PDB entry 1MMF | X-ray diffraction, 2.50 A resolution | chains A and B of the 3 polymer chains in the assembly

# Chain A
Name: glycerol dehydrase alpha subunit
Source organism: Klebsiella pneumoniae
Notes: EC 4.2.1.30
UniProtKB: Q59476 (Q59476_KLEPN); residues 1-555 here = UniProt positions 1-555
Sequence (555 residues; each row starts with the number of its first residue):
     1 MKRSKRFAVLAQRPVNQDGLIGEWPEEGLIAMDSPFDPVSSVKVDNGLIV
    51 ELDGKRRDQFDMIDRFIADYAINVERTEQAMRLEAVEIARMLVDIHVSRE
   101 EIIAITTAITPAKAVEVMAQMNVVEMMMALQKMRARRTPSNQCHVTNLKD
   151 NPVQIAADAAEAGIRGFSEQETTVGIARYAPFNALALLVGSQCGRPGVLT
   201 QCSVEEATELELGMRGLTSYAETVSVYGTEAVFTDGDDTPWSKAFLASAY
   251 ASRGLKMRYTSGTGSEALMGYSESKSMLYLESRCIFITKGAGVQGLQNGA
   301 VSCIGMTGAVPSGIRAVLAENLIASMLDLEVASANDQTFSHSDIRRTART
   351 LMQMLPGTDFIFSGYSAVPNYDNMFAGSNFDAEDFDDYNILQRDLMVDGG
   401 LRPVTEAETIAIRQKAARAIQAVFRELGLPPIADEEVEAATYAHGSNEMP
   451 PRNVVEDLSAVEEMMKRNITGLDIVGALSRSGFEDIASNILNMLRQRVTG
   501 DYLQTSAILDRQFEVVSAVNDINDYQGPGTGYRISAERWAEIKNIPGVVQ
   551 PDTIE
Not modelled in the structure: 553-555
Ion coordination: K+: Gln142, Glu171, Glu222, Gln297, Ser363
Residues lining bound ligands: cobalamin (B12): Thr173, Val174, Gly175, Ala177, Ser203, Val204, Glu205, Glu206, Thr223, Ser225, Tyr227, Asp235, Gly236, Leu268, Met269, Ser302, Cys303, Gln337, Met374, Phe375, Ala376

# Chain B
Name: glycerol dehydrase beta subunit
Source organism: Klebsiella pneumoniae
Notes: EC 4.2.1.30
UniProtKB: O08505 (O08505_KLEPN); aligned to UniProt positions 2-195 over residues 1-194 (the alignment contains insertions or deletions, so no single offset holds)
Sequence (194 residues; each row starts with the number of its first residue):
     1 VQQTTQIQPSFTLKTREGGVASADERADEVVIGVGPAFDKHQHHTLIDMP
    51 HGAILKELIAGVEEEGLHARVVRILRTSDVSFMAWDAANLSGSGIGIGIQ
   101 SKGTTVIHQRDLLPLSNLELFSQAPLLTLETYRQIGKNAARYARKESPSP
   151 VPVVNDQMVRPKFMAKAALFHIKETKHVVQDAEPVTLHIDLVRE
Not modelled in the structure: 1-10, 192-194
Differences from the reference sequence: conflict Val1 (Met in O08505)
Residues lining bound ligands: cobalamin (B12): Leu46, Asp79, Val80, Ser81, Lys102, Thr104, Val106, Leu115, Asn117, Leu120, Phe121, Ser122, Gln123, Ala124, Pro125, Val159, Arg160, Phe163, Met164, Ala167

# Chain A / chain B interface
Pairs across the interface - 63 pairs, chain A then chain B:
  Asp18(A) - Pro161(B)
  Gly19(A) - Pro161(B)  hydrogen bond (backbone-backbone)
  Trp24(A) - Leu169(B)  hydrophobic
  Glu27(A) - Ile172(B)
  Leu29(A) - Leu169(B)  hydrophobic
  Leu148(A) - Val153(B)
  Leu148(A) - Asn155(B)
  Gly175(A) - Val153(B)
  Ile176(A) - Pro150(B)  hydrophobic
  Ala177(A) - Asn117(B)
  Arg178(A) - Leu118(B)  hydrogen bond (side chain-backbone)
  Arg178(A) - Tyr142(B)  hydrogen bond
  Arg178(A) - Pro150(B)
  Glu205(A) - Leu113(B)
  Glu205(A) - Leu115(B)
  Ala207(A) - Leu113(B)  hydrophobic
  Thr234(A) - Phe82(B)
  Asp235(A) - Asp79(B)
  Asp235(A) - Phe82(B)
  Asp235(A) - Leu115(B)
  Gly236(A) - Leu115(B)
  Asp237(A) - Phe82(B)
  Asp237(A) - Pro114(B)
  Asp237(A) - Leu115(B)
  Leu268(A) - Met164(B)  hydrophobic
  Leu268(A) - Ala168(B)  hydrophobic
  Leu268(A) - His171(B)
  Met269(A) - His171(B)  hydrogen bond (backbone-side chain)
  Gly270(A) - His171(B)
  Tyr271(A) - Thr175(B)
  Ser302(A) - Arg160(B)  hydrogen bond (backbone-side chain)
  Ser302(A) - Met164(B)
  Cys303(A) - Met164(B)  hydrophobic
  Ile304(A) - Arg160(B)
  Gly305(A) - Met164(B)
  Met306(A) - Met164(B)  hydrophobic
  Met306(A) - Ala168(B)  hydrophobic
  Gln337(A) - Arg160(B)
  Thr338(A) - Gln157(B)  hydrogen bond (side chain-backbone)
  Thr338(A) - Met158(B)
  Thr338(A) - Arg160(B)  hydrogen bond (backbone-side chain)
  Thr338(A) - Pro161(B)
  Phe339(A) - Pro161(B)
  Ser340(A) - Met158(B)
  Ser340(A) - Pro161(B)
  His341(A) - Met158(B)  hydrogen bond
  His341(A) - Pro161(B)
  His341(A) - Lys162(B)  hydrogen bond
  Asn370(A) - Asn155(B)  hydrogen bond (backbone-side chain)
  Asn370(A) - Gln157(B)
  Tyr371(A) - Asn155(B)  hydrogen bond (backbone-side chain)
  Asn373(A) - Asn155(B)  hydrogen bond (backbone-side chain)
  Met374(A) - Val153(B)  hydrophobic
  Phe375(A) - Arg160(B)  hydrogen bond (backbone-side chain)
  Ala376(A) - Asn155(B)
  Ala376(A) - Gln157(B)
  Ala376(A) - Arg160(B)  hydrogen bond (backbone-side chain)
  Gly377(A) - Gln157(B)
  Gly377(A) - Arg160(B)  hydrogen bond (backbone-side chain)
  Val454(A) - Pro150(B)
  Val455(A) - Ser147(B)
  Val455(A) - Ser149(B)
  Leu458(A) - Pro150(B)  hydrophobic
Interface residues without a listed pair, chain A (45 interface residues in all): Gln17, Ile21, Lys149, Ala267, Ala309
Interface residues without a listed pair, chain B (35 interface residues in all): Thr77, Ser78, Ser116, Gln123, Pro148, Pro152, Val154, Asp156, Ala165, Ala167, Val178

# In short
Chain A and chain B form an interface of 45 and 35 residues respectively; the contacts include 15 hydrogen
bonds. Polar pairs include Arg178(A)-Leu118(B), Arg178(A)-Tyr142(B) and Met269(A)-His171(B). Cobalamin is
bound between chain A and chain B. Gln142(A), Glu171(A), Glu222(A), Gln297(A) and Ser363(A) coordinate K+.
Here chain A is glycerol dehydrase alpha subunit and chain B is glycerol dehydrase beta subunit, both from
Klebsiella pneumoniae. Entry 1MMF (Crystal structure of substrate free form of glycerol dehydratase) was
determined by X-ray diffraction.
